Entry 6RMM (X-ray diffraction, 3.53 A resolution); this record covers chains B and D of the 6 polymer chains in the assembly.

Chain B (and D):
Name: DNA topoisomerase 2-binding protein 1
Source organism: Homo sapiens
Notes: chain D of this document is another copy of the same molecule, construct and numbering; everything in this record applies to it too
Reference sequence: Q92547 (TOPB1_HUMAN); numbering as in UniProt (aligned over 548-741)
Amino-acid sequence (196 residues; numbered 546 to 741; the number before each row is that of its first residue):
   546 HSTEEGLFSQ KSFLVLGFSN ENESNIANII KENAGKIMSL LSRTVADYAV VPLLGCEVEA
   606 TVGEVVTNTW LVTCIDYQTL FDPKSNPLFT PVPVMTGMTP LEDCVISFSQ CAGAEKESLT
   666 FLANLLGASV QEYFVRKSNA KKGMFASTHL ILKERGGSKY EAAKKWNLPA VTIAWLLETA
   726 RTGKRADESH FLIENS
Construct notes: expression tag (546-547)
UniProt features mapped onto this chain:
  - mutagenesis: Ser564 (S564A: Does not affect interaction with MDC1), Arg681 to Lys682 (Decreased interaction with MDC1), Lys704 (K704A: Decreased interaction with MDC1. Does not affect interaction with phosphorylated HTATSF1)

How chain B and chain D interact:
Contacting residue pairs - 22 pairs, chain B then chain D:
  Val650(B) with Ala685(D), hydrophobic
  Asn669(B) with Lys686(D), hydrogen bond (backbone-side chain)
  Gly672(B) with Lys686(D), hydrogen bond (backbone-side chain)
  Ala673(B) with Lys686(D), hydrogen bond (backbone-side chain)
  Ser674(B) with Ala685(D); Lys686(D)
  Ser683(B) with Phe690(D)
  Asn684(B) with Phe690(D)
  Ala685(B) with Val650(D), hydrophobic; Ser674(D); Phe690(D), hydrophobic
  Lys686(B) with Asn669(D), hydrogen bond; Gly672(D); Ala673(D), hydrogen bond (side chain-backbone); Ser674(D)
  Gly688(B) with Phe690(D)
  Met689(B) with Phe690(D)
  Phe690(B) with Asn684(D); Ala685(D), hydrophobic; Gly688(D); Met689(D); Phe690(D), hydrophobic
Interface residues without a listed pair, chain D (12 interface residues in all): Ser683

Summary:
Chain B and chain D each contribute 12 residues to their interface; the contacts include 5 hydrogen bonds.
Polar contacts include Asn669(B)-Lys686(D), Gly672(B)-Lys686(D) and Ala673(B)-Lys686(D). UniProt lists 4
mutagenesis sites on chain B.
Chain B and chain D are both DNA topoisomerase 2-binding protein 1 (Homo sapiens); the structure, Crystal
structure of TOPBP1 BRCT4,5 in complex with a 53BP1 phosphopeptide, was determined by X-ray diffraction (same
publication as 6RML).
